Entry 3G1M (X-ray diffraction, 1.70 A resolution); this record covers chain A.

[Chain A]
Molecule: Transcriptional regulatory repressor protein (tetr-family) ethr
From: Mycobacterium tuberculosis
Reference sequence: P96222 (P96222_MYCTU); residues 1-216 here = UniProt positions 1-216
Amino-acid sequence (236 residues; row label = number of the first residue in the row; numbers below 1 keep their minus sign (Met-19 is residue -19)):
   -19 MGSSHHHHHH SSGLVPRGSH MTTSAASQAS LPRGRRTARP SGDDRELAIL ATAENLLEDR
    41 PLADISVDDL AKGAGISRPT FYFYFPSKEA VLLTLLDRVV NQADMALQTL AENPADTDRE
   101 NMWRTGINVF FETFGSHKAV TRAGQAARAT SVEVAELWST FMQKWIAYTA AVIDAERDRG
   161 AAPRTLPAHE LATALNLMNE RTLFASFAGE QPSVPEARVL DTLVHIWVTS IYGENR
Not modelled in the structure: -19 to 21, 216
Sequence notes: expression tag (-19 to 0)
Small-molecule neighbours: RF3 (1-(thiophen-2-ylacetyl)-4-(3-thiophen-2-yl-1,2,4-oxadiazol-5-yl)piperidine): Leu87, Leu90, Ala91, Met102, Trp103, Gly106, Ile107, Phe110, Phe114, Trp138, Met142, Trp145, Tyr148, Thr149, Val152, Asn176, Asn179, Glu180, Leu183, Phe184, Trp207

[Overview]
Bound to chain A: compound RF3.
Chain A is Transcriptional regulatory repressor protein (tetr-family) ethr (Mycobacterium tuberculosis); the
structure, EthR from Mycobacterium tuberculosis in complex with compound BDM31381, was determined by X-ray
diffraction (same publication as 3G1L and 3G1O).
